PDB entry 7TJY | electron microscopy, 3.80 A resolution | chains 0 and 1 of the 27 polymer chains in the assembly

[Chain 0 (and 1)]
Molecule: ATP synthase subunit 9
Source organism: Saccharomyces cerevisiae
Notes: chain 1 of this document is another copy of the same molecule, construct and numbering; everything in this record applies to it too
Reference sequence: A0A0G3F489 (A0A0G3F489_YEASX); residue numbers follow UniProt; this construct covers 1-76
Chain sequence (76 residues; each row starts with the number of its first residue):
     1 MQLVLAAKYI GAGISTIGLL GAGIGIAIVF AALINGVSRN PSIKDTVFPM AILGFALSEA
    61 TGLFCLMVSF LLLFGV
Unresolved in the structure: 76

[Chain 0 / chain 1 interface]
Contacting residue pairs (7; chain 0 residue first):
  G11(0) - Y9(1)
  G11(0) - G13(1)
  I14(0) - G13(1)
  S15(0) - G13(1)
  G18(0) - L20(1)
  G21(0) - L20(1)
  G21(0) - I24(1)
Other interface residues (no listed pair), chain 0 (8 interface residues in all): A7, A22, G25
Other interface residues (no listed pair), chain 1 (9 interface residues in all): I10, T16, I17, G23, A27

[Overview]
The interface between chain 0 and chain 1 involves 8 residues on one side and 9 on the other.
Chain 0 and chain 1 are both ATP synthase subunit 9 (Saccharomyces cerevisiae); the structure, Yeast ATP
synthase State 1catalytic(a) without exogenous ATP backbone model, was determined by electron microscopy
together with 7TJS, 7TJT, 7TJU, 7TJV, 7TJW, 7TJX and 30 further entries from the same study.
